PDB entry 4MDD | X-ray diffraction, 2.40 A resolution | chains A and C of the 4 polymer chains in the assembly

== Chain A ==
Name: Glucocorticoid receptor
Organism: Homo sapiens
Reference sequence: P04150 (GCR_HUMAN); residue numbers follow UniProt; this construct covers 522-777
Sequence (258 residues; row label = number of the first residue in the row):
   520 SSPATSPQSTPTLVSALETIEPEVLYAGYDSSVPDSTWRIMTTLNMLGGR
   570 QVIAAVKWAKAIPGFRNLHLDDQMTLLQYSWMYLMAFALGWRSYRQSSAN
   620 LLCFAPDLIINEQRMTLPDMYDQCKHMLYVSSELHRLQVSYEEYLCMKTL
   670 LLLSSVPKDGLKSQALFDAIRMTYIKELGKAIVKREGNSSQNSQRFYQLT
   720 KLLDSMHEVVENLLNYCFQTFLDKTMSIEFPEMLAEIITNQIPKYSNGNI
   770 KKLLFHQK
Not modelled in the structure: 520-529, 777
Construct notes: expression tag (520-521); engineered mutation Ser525 (Leu in P04150), Ser528 (Leu in P04150), Ala535 (Leu in P04150), Thr538 (Val in P04150), Tyr602 (Phe in P04150), Asp638 (Cys in P04150), Ala684 (Glu in P04150), Ala688 (Glu in P04150), Ser712 (Trp in P04150)

== Chain C ==
Name: Nuclear receptor corepressor 1
Reference sequence: O75376 (NCOR1_HUMAN); residues 0-14 here correspond to UniProt positions 2260-2274 (UniProt number = residue number + 2260)
Sequence (15 residues; each row starts with the number of its first residue; numbering starts at 0):
     0 NLGLEDIIRKALMGS
Not modelled in the structure: 0, 14
Curated features (UniProtKB/Swiss-Prot):
  - motif: Leu3 to Ile7 (CORNR box 3)

== Chain A / chain C interface ==
Pairs across the interface (21; chain A residue first):
  Val571(A) with Leu3(C), hydrophobic; Ile6(C), hydrophobic; Ile7(C), hydrophobic
  Ile572(A) with Ile6(C), hydrophobic
  Val575(A) with Ile7(C); Ala10(C); Leu11(C)
  Lys579(A) with Ala10(C), hydrogen bond (side chain-backbone); Leu11(C), hydrogen bond (side chain-backbone); Gly13(C)
  Leu589(A) with Met12(C), hydrophobic
  Gln592(A) with Leu11(C)
  Met593(A) with Glu4(C); Ile7(C), hydrophobic; Arg8(C); Leu11(C), hydrophobic
  Leu596(A) with Ile7(C), hydrophobic
  Gln597(A) with Glu4(C); Ile7(C)
  Trp600(A) with Leu3(C)
  Asn759(A) with Leu1(C)
Interface residues without a listed pair, chain A (12 interface residues in all): Gly568

== In short ==
12 residues of chain A and 10 residues of chain C are in contact, with 2 hydrogen bonds. Polar contacts
include Lys579(A)-Ala10(C) and Lys579(A)-Leu11(C).
Here chain A is Glucocorticoid receptor (Homo sapiens) and chain C is Nuclear receptor corepressor 1. Entry
4MDD (Crystal Structure of the Glucocorticoid Receptor Bound to a Non-steroidal Antagonist Reveals
Repositioning and Partial Disordering ...) was determined by X-ray diffraction.
